Entry 9IHE (electron microscopy, 2.95 A resolution); this record covers chains E and I of the 14 polymer chains in the assembly.

# Chain E
Molecule: Histone H3.2
Organism: Xenopus laevis
UniProt: P84233 (H32_XENLA); residues 37-135 here correspond to UniProt positions 38-136 (UniProt number = residue number + 1)
Sequence (99 residues; numbered 37 to 135; the number before each row is that of its first residue):
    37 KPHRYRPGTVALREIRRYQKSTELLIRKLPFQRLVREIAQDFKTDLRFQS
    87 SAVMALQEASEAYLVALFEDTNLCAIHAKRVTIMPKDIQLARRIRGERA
Not modelled in the structure: 37-38, 135
Sequence notes: conflict Ala102 (Gly103 in P84233)
Swiss-Prot annotation at these positions:
  - modified residue: Lys37 (N6-methyllysine), Tyr41 (Phosphotyrosine), Lys56 (N6,N6,N6-trimethyllysine), Ser57 (Phosphoserine), Lys64 (N6-(2-hydroxyisobutyryl)lysine), Lys79 (N6,N6,N6-trimethyllysine), Thr80 (Phosphothreonine), Ser86 (Phosphoserine), Thr107 (Phosphothreonine), Lys115 (N6-acetyllysine), Lys122 (N6-(2-hydroxyisobutyryl)lysine)
  - lipidation: Cys110 (S-palmitoyl cysteine)

# Chain I
Molecule: Widom-601 DNA
Sequence (147 nucleotides; row label = number of the first residue in the row; numbers below 1 keep their minus sign (DA-73 is residue -73)):
   -73 ATCGGATGTATATATCTGACACGTGCCTGGAGACTAGGGAGTAATCCCCT
   -23 TGGCGGTTAAAACGCGGGGGACAGCGCGTACGTGCGTTTAAGCGGTGCTA
    27 GAGCTGTCTACGACCAATTGAGCGGCCTCGGCACCGGGATTCTCGAT
Not modelled in the structure: -73, 73

# Chain E / chain I interface
Pairs across the interface (23):
  His39(E) with DT-67(I), sugar contact
  Arg40(E) with DG8(I), base contact; DT9(I), hydrogen bond to the base; DG10(I), hydrogen bond to the sugar
  Tyr41(E) with DT9(I), sugar contact; DG10(I), hydrogen bond to the phosphate
  Pro43(E) with DG8(I), phosphate contact
  Gly44(E) with DG8(I), phosphate contact; DT9(I), hydrogen bond to the phosphate
  Thr45(E) with DT9(I), hydrogen bond to the phosphate
  Val46(E) with DT9(I), hydrogen bond to the phosphate; DG10(I), phosphate contact
  Ala47(E) with DT9(I), hydrogen bond to the phosphate
  Arg49(E) with DG-66(I), sugar contact
  Arg53(E) with DT-65(I), salt bridge to the phosphate
  Lys56(E) with DA-64(I), salt bridge to the phosphate
  Arg63(E) with DG18(I), salt bridge to the phosphate
  Lys64(E) with DG18(I), hydrogen bond to the phosphate
  Leu65(E) with DA17(I), phosphate contact; DG18(I), hydrogen bond to the phosphate
  Pro66(E) with DA17(I), phosphate contact
  Arg69(E) with DA17(I), salt bridge to the phosphate
  Arg83(E) with DG27(I), sugar contact
Also at the interface, not in a pair above, chain E (18 interface residues in all): Arg42
Also at the interface, not in a pair above, chain I (11 interface residues in all): DA26

# In short
The interface between chain E and chain I involves 18 residues on one side and 11 on the other; the contacts
include 9 hydrogen bonds and 4 salt bridges. Among the polar pairs are Arg40(E)-DT9(I), Arg40(E)-DG10(I) and
Tyr41(E)-DG10(I).
Chain E is Histone H3.2 (Xenopus laevis) and chain I is Widom-601 DNA; the structure, Nucleosome core particle
bound by two molecules of DTT-reduced native monomeric myeloperoxidase, was determined by electron microscopy,
deposited together with 9GEN, 9GEO, 9GEP, 9GEQ, 9GER, 9IHD and 9IHF.
